PDB entry 8SQU | electron microscopy, 3.28 A resolution | chains A and D of the 4 polymer chains in the assembly

[Chain A]
Protein: Tir-apaz
Organism: Maribacter polysiphoniae
UniProt: A0A316E683 (A0A316E683_9FLAO); numbering as in UniProt (aligned over 2-452)
Sequence (451 residues; numbered 2 to 452; the number before each row is that of its first residue):
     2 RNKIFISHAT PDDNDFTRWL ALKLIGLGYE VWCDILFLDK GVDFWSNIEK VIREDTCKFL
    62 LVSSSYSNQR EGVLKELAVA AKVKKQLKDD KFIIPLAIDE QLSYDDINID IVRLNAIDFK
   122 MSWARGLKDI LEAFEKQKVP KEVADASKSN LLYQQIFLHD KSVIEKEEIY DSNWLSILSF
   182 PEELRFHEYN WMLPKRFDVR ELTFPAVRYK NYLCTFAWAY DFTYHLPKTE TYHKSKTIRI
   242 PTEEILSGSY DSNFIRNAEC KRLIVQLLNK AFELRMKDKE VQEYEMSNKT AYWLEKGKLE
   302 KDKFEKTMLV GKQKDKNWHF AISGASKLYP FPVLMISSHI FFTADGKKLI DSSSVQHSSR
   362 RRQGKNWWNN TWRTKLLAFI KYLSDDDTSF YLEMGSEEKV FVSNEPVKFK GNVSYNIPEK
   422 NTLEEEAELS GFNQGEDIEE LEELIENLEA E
Not modelled in the structure: 7-11, 43, 62-70, 90-121, 421-452
What the authors report for this chain:
  - mutagenesis - G42R/D44R, D106R/D111R/V113R, V113R: abolished catalytic activity

[Chain D]
Molecule: target DNA
Sequence (25 nucleotides; each row starts with the number of its first residue):
     1 CAACTAATAG ATTAGAGCCG TCAAT
Not modelled in the structure: 1-3, 24-25

[Interface between chain A and chain D]
Contacting residue pairs (11):
  Arg-201(A) with DT8(D), sugar contact
  Arg-263(A) with DA9(D), hydrogen bond to the base; DG10(D), sugar contact
  Val-266(A) with DG10(D), phosphate contact
  Gln-267(A) with DA9(D), hydrogen bond to the sugar
  Asn-270(A) with DG10(D), hydrogen bond to the phosphate
  Lys-328(A) with DA11(D), salt bridge to the phosphate
  His-358(A) with DG17(D), hydrogen bond to the base; DC18(D), sugar contact
  Arg-362(A) with DC19(D), sugar contact
  Lys-366(A) with DT21(D), phosphate contact
Also at the interface, not in a pair above, chain A (11 interface residues in all): Ser-359, Arg-363
Also at the interface, not in a pair above, chain D (9 interface residues in all): DG20

[In short]
11 residues of chain A and 9 residues of chain D are in contact; the contacts include 4 hydrogen bonds and 1
salt bridge. Polar contacts include Arg-263(A)/DA9(D), His-358(A)/DG17(D) and Gln-267(A)/DA9(D). The paper
reports that G42R/D44R, D106R/D111R/V113R and V113R of chain A abolish catalytic activity.
Chain A is Tir-apaz (Maribacter polysiphoniae) and chain D is target DNA; the structure, Monomeric MapSPARTA
bound with guide RNA and target DNA hybrid, was determined by electron microscopy together with 8FEX, 8FFI,
8SP0, 8SP3 and 8SPO from the same study.
